Entry 4E2I (X-ray diffraction, 5.00 A resolution (low resolution: residue-level contacts below are approximate; hydrogen-bond / salt-bridge calls are withheld)); this record covers chains D and 4 of the 12 polymer chains in the assembly.

[Chain D]
Molecule: Large T antigen
Organism: Simian virus 40
UniProtKB: Q9DH70 (Q9DH70_SV40); residues 266-627 here = UniProt positions 266-627
Amino-acid sequence (362 residues; numbered 266 to 627; the number before each row is that of its first residue):
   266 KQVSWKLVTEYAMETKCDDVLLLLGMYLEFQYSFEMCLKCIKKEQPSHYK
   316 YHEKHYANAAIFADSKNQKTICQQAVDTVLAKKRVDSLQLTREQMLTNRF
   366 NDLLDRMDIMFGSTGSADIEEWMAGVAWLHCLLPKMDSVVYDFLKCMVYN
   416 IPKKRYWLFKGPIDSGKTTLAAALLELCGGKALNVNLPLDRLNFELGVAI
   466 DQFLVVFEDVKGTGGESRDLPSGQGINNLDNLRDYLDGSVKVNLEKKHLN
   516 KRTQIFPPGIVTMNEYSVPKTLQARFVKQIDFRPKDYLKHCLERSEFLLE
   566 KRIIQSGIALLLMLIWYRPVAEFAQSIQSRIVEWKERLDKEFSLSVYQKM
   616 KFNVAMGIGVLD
Metal / ion sites: Zn2+ near His317 (its only coordinating residue here)
What the authors report for this chain:
  - mutagenesis - K425E: decreased binding to DNA polymerase alpha subunit B (chain 4)
  - mutagenesis - H395A, R548A, K550A, K616A: decreased catalytic activity

[Chain 4]
Molecule: DNA polymerase alpha subunit B
Organism: Homo sapiens
UniProtKB: Q14181 (DPOA2_HUMAN); residues 1-78 here = UniProt positions 1-78
Amino-acid sequence (78 residues; numbered 1 to 78; the number before each row is that of its first residue):
     1 MSASAQQLAEELQIFGLDCEEALIEKLVELCVQYGQNEEGMVGELIAFCT
    51 STHKVGLTSEILNSFEHEFLSKRLSKAR

[Interface between chain D and chain 4]
Residue-residue contacts (12):
  Cys396(D) - Ile14(4)
  Pro399(D) - Glu10(4)
  Pro399(D) - Gln13(4)
  Arg548(D) - Gln6(4)
  Arg548(D) - Gln7(4)
  Arg548(D) - Glu10(4)
  Lys550(D) - Glu11(4)
  Lys550(D) - Ile14(4)
  Tyr552(D) - Glu11(4)
  Tyr552(D) - Ile14(4)
  Tyr552(D) - Phe15(4)
  Ala620(D) - Phe15(4)
Interface residues without a listed pair, chain D (10 interface residues in all): His395, Lys400, Phe617, Met621
Interface residues without a listed pair, chain 4 (9 interface residues in all): Ile46, Thr50
The authors on this interface:
  - hot spots on chain D (mutagenesis) - H395A, R548A, K550A, K616A: decreased binding to DNA polymerase alpha subunit B (chain 4)

[Summary]
10 residues of chain D face 9 of chain 4 across their interface. The paper reports that K425E, H395A and R548A
of chain D, among others, reduce binding to DNA polymerase alpha subunit B (chain 4); H395A, R548A and K550A
of chain D, among others, reduce catalytic activity.
Chain D is Large T antigen (Simian virus 40) and chain 4 is DNA polymerase alpha subunit B (Homo sapiens); the
structure, The Complex Structure of the SV40 Helicase Large T Antigen and p68 Subunit of DNA Polymerase ...,
was determined by X-ray diffraction.
